Entry 7KSO (electron microscopy, 3.90 A resolution); this record covers chains D and E of the 6 polymer chains in the assembly.

Chain D:
Protein: Histone-binding protein RBBP4
Organism: Homo sapiens
UniProt: Q09028 (RBBP4_HUMAN); residue numbers follow UniProt; this construct covers 1-425
Chain sequence (425 residues; row label = number of the first residue in the row):
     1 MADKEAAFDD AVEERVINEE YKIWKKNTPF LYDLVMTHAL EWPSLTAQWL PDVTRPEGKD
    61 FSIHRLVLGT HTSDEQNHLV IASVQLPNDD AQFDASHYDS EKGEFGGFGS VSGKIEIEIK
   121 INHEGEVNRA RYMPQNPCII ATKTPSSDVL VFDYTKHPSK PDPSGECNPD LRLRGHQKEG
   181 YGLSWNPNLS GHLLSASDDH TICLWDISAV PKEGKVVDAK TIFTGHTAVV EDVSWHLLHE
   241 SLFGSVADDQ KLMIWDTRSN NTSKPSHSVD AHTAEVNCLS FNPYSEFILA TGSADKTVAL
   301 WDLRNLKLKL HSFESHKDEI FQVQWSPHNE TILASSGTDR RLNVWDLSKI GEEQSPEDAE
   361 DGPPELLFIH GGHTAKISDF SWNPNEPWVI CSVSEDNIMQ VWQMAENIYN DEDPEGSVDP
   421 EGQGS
Disordered / not traced: 1-4, 92-110, 411-425
UniProt features mapped onto this chain:
  - modified residue: Ala2 (N-acetylalanine), Lys4 (N6-acetyllysine), Ser110 (Phosphoserine), Lys160 (N6-acetyllysine), Ser355 (Phosphoserine)
  - cross-link (Glycyl lysine isopeptide (Lys-Gly)): Lys4 (interchain with G-Cter in SUMO2), Lys160 (interchain with G-Cter in SUMO2)

Chain E:
Protein: Zinc finger protein AEBP2
Organism: Homo sapiens
UniProt: Q6ZN18 (AEBP2_HUMAN); residue numbers follow UniProt; this construct covers 209-503
Chain sequence (295 residues; row label = number of the first residue in the row):
   209 MSSDGEPLSR MDSEDSISST IMDVDSTISS GRSTPAMMNG QGSTTSSSKN IAYNCCWDQC
   269 QACFNSSPDL ADHIRSIHVD GQRGGVFVCL WKGCKVYNTP STSQSWLQRH MLTHSGDKPF
   329 KCVVGGCNAS FASQGGLARH VPTHFSQQNS SKVSSQPKAK EESPSKAGMN KRRKLKNKRR
   389 RSLPRPHDFF DAQTLDAIRH RAICFNLSAH IESLGKGHSV VFHSTVIAKR KEDSGKIKLL
   449 LHWMPEDILP DVWVNESERH QLKTKVVHLS KLPKDTALLL DPNIYRTMPQ KRLKR
Disordered / not traced: 209-395, 440-442, 465, 500-503
UniProt features mapped onto this chain:
  - zinc finger: Tyr261 to His286 (C2H2-type 1), Lys300 to His322 (C2H2-type 2), Phe328 to His352 (C2H2-type 3)
  - region: Thr495 to Arg503 (Important for nucleosome binding activity of the PRC2 complex)
  - modified residue (Phosphoserine): Ser210, Ser211, Ser390

Interface between chain D and chain E:
Pairs across the interface (26):
  Phe8(D) with Gln401(E); Ala405(E), hydrophobic
  Asp9(D) with Arg494(E), salt bridge
  Asp10(D) with Arg494(E); Met496(E)
  Val12(D) with Ile406(E), hydrophobic; Arg409(E)
  Glu13(D) with Tyr493(E); Arg494(E), hydrogen bond (side chain-backbone); Met496(E)
  Glu14(D) with Met496(E)
  Arg15(D) with Phe397(E); Phe398(E)
  Ile17(D) with Met496(E), hydrophobic
  Asn18(D) with Phe397(E)
  Glu19(D) with Phe398(E)
  Glu314(D) with Asp483(E)
  Lys317(D) with Tyr493(E)
  Asp318(D) with Tyr493(E), hydrogen bond; Thr495(E)
  Thr338(D) with Tyr493(E), hydrogen bond (backbone-side chain)
  Asp339(D) with Tyr493(E)
  Arg340(D) with Tyr493(E); Arg494(E)
  Glu360(D) with His476(E), salt bridge; Ser478(E), hydrogen bond (backbone-side chain)
Other interface residues (no listed pair), chain E (18 interface residues in all): Thr402, Lys482, Asn491, Pro497, Gln498

In short:
17 residues of chain D face 18 of chain E across their interface; the contacts include 4 hydrogen bonds and 2
salt bridges. Among the polar pairs are Asp9(D)-Arg494(E), Glu360(D)-His476(E) and Glu13(D)-Arg494(E).
Here chain D is Histone-binding protein RBBP4 and chain E is Zinc finger protein AEBP2, both from Homo
sapiens. Entry 7KSO (Cryo-EM structure of PRC2:EZH1-AEBP2-JARID2) was determined by electron microscopy (same
publication as 7KSR, 7KTP and 7KTQ).
